8QHD - chains B and E of the 6 polymer chains in the assembly; structure by electron microscopy, 3.60 A resolution.

Chain B (and E):
Molecule: RNA-directed RNA polymerase L
Organism: Hantaan virus 76-118
Notes: chain E of this document is another copy of the same molecule, construct and numbering; everything in this record applies to it too
UniProt: P23456 (L_HANTV); numbering as in UniProt (aligned over 1-2151)
Amino-acid sequence (2173 residues; numbered -21 to 2151; the number before each row is that of its first residue; numbers below 1 keep their minus sign (Met-21 is residue -21)):
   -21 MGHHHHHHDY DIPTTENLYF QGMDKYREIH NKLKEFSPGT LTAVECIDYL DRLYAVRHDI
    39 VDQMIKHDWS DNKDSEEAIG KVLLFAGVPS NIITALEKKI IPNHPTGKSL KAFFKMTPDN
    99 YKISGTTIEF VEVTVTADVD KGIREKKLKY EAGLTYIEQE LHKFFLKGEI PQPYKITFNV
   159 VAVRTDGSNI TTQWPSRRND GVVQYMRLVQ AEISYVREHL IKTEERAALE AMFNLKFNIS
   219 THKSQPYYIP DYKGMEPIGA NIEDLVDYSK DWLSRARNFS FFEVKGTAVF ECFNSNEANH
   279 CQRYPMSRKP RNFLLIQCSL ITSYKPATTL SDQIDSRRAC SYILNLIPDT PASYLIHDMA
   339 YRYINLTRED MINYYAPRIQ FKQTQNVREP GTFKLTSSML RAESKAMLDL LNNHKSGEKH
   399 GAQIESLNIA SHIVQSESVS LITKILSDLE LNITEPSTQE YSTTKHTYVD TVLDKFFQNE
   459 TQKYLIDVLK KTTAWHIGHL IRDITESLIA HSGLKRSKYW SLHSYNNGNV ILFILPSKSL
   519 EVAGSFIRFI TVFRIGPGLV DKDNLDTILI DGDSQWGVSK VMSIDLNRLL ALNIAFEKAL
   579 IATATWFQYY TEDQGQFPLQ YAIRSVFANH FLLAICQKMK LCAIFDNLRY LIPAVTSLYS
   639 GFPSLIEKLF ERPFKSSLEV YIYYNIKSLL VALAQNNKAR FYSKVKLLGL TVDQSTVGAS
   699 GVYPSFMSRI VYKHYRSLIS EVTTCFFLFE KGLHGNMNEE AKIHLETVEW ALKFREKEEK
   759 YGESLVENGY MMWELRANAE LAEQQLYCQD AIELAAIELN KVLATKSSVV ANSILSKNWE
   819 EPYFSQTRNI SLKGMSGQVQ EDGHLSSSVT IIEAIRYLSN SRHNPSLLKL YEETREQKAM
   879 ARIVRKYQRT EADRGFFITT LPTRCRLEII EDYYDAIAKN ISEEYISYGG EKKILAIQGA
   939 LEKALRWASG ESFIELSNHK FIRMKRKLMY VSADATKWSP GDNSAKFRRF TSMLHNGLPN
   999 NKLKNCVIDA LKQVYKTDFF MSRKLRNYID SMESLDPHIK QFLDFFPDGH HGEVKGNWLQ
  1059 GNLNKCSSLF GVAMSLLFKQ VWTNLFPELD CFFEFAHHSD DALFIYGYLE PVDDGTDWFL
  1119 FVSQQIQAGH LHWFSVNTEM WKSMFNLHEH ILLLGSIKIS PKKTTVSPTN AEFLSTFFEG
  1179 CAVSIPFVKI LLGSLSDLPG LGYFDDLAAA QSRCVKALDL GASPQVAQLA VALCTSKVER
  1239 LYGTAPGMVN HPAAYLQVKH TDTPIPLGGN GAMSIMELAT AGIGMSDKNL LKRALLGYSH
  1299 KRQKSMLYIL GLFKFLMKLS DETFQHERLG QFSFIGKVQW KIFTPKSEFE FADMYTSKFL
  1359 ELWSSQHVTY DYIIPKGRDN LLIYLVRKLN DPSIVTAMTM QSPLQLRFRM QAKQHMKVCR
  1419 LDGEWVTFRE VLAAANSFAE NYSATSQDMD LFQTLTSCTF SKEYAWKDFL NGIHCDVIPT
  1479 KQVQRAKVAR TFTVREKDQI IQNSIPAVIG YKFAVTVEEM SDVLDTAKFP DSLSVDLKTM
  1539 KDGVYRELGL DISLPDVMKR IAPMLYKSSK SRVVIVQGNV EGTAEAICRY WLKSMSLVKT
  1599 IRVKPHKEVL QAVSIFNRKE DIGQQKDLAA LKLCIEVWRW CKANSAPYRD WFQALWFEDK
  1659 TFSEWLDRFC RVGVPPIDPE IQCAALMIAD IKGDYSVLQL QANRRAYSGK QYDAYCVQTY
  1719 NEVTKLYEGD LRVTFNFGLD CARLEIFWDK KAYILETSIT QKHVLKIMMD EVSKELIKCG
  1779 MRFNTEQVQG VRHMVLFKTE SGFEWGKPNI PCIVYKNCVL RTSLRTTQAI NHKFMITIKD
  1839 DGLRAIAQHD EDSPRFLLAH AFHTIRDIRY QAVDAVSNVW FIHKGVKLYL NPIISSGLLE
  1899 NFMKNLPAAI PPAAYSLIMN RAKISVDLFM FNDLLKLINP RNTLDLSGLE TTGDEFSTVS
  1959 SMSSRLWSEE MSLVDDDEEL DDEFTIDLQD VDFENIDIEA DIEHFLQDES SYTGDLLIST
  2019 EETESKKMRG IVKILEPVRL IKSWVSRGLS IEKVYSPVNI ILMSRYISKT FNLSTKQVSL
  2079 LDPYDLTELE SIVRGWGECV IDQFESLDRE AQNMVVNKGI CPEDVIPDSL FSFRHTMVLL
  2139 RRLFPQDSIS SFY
Disordered / not traced: -21 to 0, 217-223, 392-400, 433-448, 684-698, 886-892, 926-931, 1617-1623, 1705-1829, 1948-2033 (chain E: -21 to 0, 217-223, 392-400, 433-448, 696-699, 886-892, 1341-1344, 1492-1498, 1607-1620, 1824-1829, 1950-2027)
Construct notes: initiating methionine (-21); expression tag (-20 to 0)

How chain B and chain E interact:
Contacting residue pairs (44; chain B residue first):
  Ser414(B) with Thr265(E)
  Glu415(B) with Thr265(E)
  Val417(B) with Phe268(E), hydrophobic
  Ser418(B) with Thr265(E); Gln673(E), hydrogen bond; Lys676(E)
  Lys422(B) with Ala670(E), hydrogen bond (side chain-backbone); Gln673(E); Asn674(E), hydrogen bond
  Glu428(B) with Arg707(E), hydrogen bond (backbone-side chain)
  Leu429(B) with Val709(E), hydrophobic
  Asn430(B) with Arg707(E), hydrogen bond
  Lys540(B) with Ala677(E)
  Ile548(B) with Phe679(E), hydrophobic; Tyr680(E)
  Asp551(B) with Phe679(E); Ser681(E)
  Gln553(B) with Phe679(E)
  Gln594(B) with Lys422(E), hydrogen bond
  Leu597(B) with Thr421(E); Ser425(E)
  Tyr599(B) with Thr421(E)
  Arg602(B) with Arg707(E)
  Tyr662(B) with Phe268(E); Asn272(E), hydrogen bond
  Ser666(B) with His410(E), hydrogen bond
  Ala670(B) with His410(E); Ile411(E)
  Asn674(B) with Ile411(E)
  Val700(B) with Ile411(E), hydrophobic
  Pro702(B) with His410(E); Ile411(E), hydrophobic; Ser414(E)
  Arg707(B) with His410(E), hydrogen bond; Gln413(E), hydrogen bond; Ser414(E), hydrogen bond (backbone-side chain); Val417(E); Ser418(E); Tyr662(E), hydrogen bond
  Ile708(B) with Ser414(E), hydrogen bond (backbone-side chain); Ser418(E)
  Val709(B) with Ser414(E); Glu415(E); Ser418(E), hydrogen bond (backbone-side chain)
Also at the interface, not in a pair above, chain B (30 interface residues in all): Leu419, Asp426, Leu667, Leu671, Ser703
Also at the interface, not in a pair above, chain E (27 interface residues in all): Gly264, Ser409, Val700

In short:
Chain B and chain E form an interface of 30 and 27 residues respectively; the contacts include 14 hydrogen
bonds. Polar pairs include Ser418(B)-Gln673(E), Lys422(B)-Ala670(E) and Lys422(B)-Asn674(E).
Chain B and chain E are both RNA-directed RNA polymerase L (Hantaan virus 76-118); the structure, Hantaan
virus polymerase in hexameric state, was determined by electron microscopy (same publication as 8QE5, 8QGT,
8QGU and 8QH3).
